Entry 8SKU (electron microscopy, 3.20 A resolution); this record covers chains C and J of the 8 polymer chains in the assembly.

# Chain C
Name: Immunoglobulin heavy constant alpha 1
Organism: Homo sapiens
Reference sequence: P01876 (IGHA1_HUMAN); residues 120-472 here correspond to UniProt positions 1-353 (UniProt number = residue number - 119)
Chain sequence (353 residues; numbered 120 to 472; the number before each row is that of its first residue):
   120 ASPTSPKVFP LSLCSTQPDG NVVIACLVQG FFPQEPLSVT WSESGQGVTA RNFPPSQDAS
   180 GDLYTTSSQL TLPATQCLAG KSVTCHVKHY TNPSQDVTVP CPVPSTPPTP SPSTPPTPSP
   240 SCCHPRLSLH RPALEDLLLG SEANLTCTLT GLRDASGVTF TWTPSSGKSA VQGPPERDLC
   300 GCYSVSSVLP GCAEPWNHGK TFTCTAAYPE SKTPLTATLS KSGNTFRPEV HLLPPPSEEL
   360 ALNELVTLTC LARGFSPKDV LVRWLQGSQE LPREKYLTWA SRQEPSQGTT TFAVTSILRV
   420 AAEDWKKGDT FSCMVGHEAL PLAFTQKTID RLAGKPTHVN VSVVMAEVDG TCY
Unresolved in the structure: 120-241
Disulfides: Cys266-Cys323, Cys369-Cys432
Glycans and other covalent adducts: N-acetylglucosamine (NAG) linked to Asn263
Swiss-Prot annotation at these positions:
  - glycosylation: Ser224 (O-linked (GalNAc...) serine), Thr225 (O-linked (GalNAc...) threonine), Thr228 (O-linked (GalNAc...) threonine), Ser230 (O-linked (GalNAc...) serine), Ser232 (O-linked (GalNAc...) serine), Thr233 (O-linked (GalNAc...) threonine), Thr236 (O-linked (GalNAc...) threonine), Ser238 (O-linked (GalNAc...) serine), Ser240 (O-linked (GalNAc...) serine), Asn263 (N-linked (GlcNAc...) (complex) asparagine)
What the authors report for this chain:
  - specificity-determining residues: Arg346, Leu441 (by similarity / conservation)

# Chain J
Name: Immunoglobulin J chain
Organism: Homo sapiens
Reference sequence: P01591 (IGJ_HUMAN); residues 1-137 here correspond to UniProt positions 23-159 (UniProt number = residue number + 22)
Chain sequence (137 residues; each row starts with the number of its first residue):
     1 QEDERIVLVD NKCKCARITS RIIRSSEDPN EDIVERNIRI IVPLNNRENI SDPTSPLRTR
    61 FVYHLSDLCK KCDPTEVELD NQIVTATQSN ICDEDSATET CYTYDRNKCY TAVVPLVYGG
   121 ETKMVETALT PDACYPD
Unresolved in the structure: 1-4, 95-96
Disulfides: Cys13-Cys101, Cys72-Cys92, Cys109-Cys134
Glycans and other covalent adducts: N-acetylglucosamine (NAG) linked to Asn49
Swiss-Prot annotation at these positions:
  - modified residue: Gln1 (Pyrrolidone carboxylic acid)
  - glycosylation: Asn49 (N-linked (GlcNAc...) (complex) asparagine)

# Chain C / chain J interface
Pairs across the interface (65; chain C residue first):
  Leu258(C) with Leu79(J), hydrophobic
  Gly259(C) with Gln82(J)
  Arg346(C) with Asn90(J)
  Val349(C) with Asn90(J)
  Asn362(C) with Pro29(J)
  Leu384(C) with Val77(J), hydrophobic
  Glu389(C) with Leu79(J)
  Lys425(C) with Arg24(J)
  Met433(C) with Val77(J), hydrophobic; Ala86(J), hydrophobic
  Leu441(C) with Pro74(J), hydrophobic; Thr85(J); Ala86(J); Thr87(J)
  Phe443(C) with Thr85(J); Ala86(J); Thr87(J), hydrogen bond (backbone-backbone)
  Thr444(C) with Thr87(J)
  Gln445(C) with Thr75(J), hydrogen bond; Val77(J); Thr87(J), hydrogen bond (backbone-backbone); Gln88(J)
  Arg450(C) with Asp32(J), salt bridge; Val34(J)
  Leu451(C) with Ile6(J), hydrophobic; Leu8(J); Ile22(J), hydrophobic; Arg36(J)
  Gly453(C) with Arg36(J), hydrogen bond (backbone-side chain)
  Pro455(C) with Val34(J); Arg36(J)
  Thr456(C) with Ile33(J); Val34(J), hydrogen bond (backbone-backbone)
  His457(C) with Val34(J), hydrogen bond (backbone-backbone); Glu35(J); Arg36(J), hydrogen bond (backbone-backbone)
  Val458(C) with Arg36(J)
  Asn459(C) with Arg36(J), hydrogen bond (backbone-backbone); Asn37(J); Ile38(J), hydrogen bond (backbone-backbone)
  Val460(C) with Ile38(J)
  Ser461(C) with Ile38(J), hydrogen bond (backbone-backbone); Arg39(J); Ile40(J), hydrogen bond (backbone-backbone)
  Val462(C) with Ile40(J); Val42(J), hydrophobic
  Val463(C) with Ile40(J), hydrogen bond (backbone-backbone); Ile41(J); Val42(J), hydrogen bond (backbone-backbone)
  Met464(C) with Val42(J); Leu44(J), hydrophobic
  Ala465(C) with Ile41(J), hydrophobic; Val42(J), hydrogen bond (backbone-backbone); Pro43(J); Leu44(J), hydrogen bond (backbone-backbone)
  Glu466(C) with Leu44(J); Asn45(J)
  Val467(C) with Asn45(J)
  Gly469(C) with Thr103(J); Tyr104(J), hydrogen bond (backbone-backbone)
  Thr470(C) with Tyr104(J)
  Cys471(C) with Cys15(J), disulfide; Ile41(J), hydrophobic; Thr103(J)
  Tyr472(C) with Arg106(J)
Interface residues without a listed pair, chain C (37 interface residues in all): Pro347, Glu348, Arg382, Ser387
Interface residues without a listed pair, chain J (40 interface residues in all): Lys12, Ser20, Arg21, Glu78, Asp80, Val84, Ser89
Cross-chain cystine bridges: Cys471(C)-Cys15(J)

# Summary
Chain C and chain J form an interface of 37 and 40 residues respectively; the contacts include 1 disulfide
bond, 16 hydrogen bonds and 1 salt bridge. Polar pairs include Arg450(C)-Asp32(J), Gln445(C)-Thr75(J) and
Gly453(C)-Arg36(J). N-acetylglucosamine is covalently linked to Asn263(C). N-acetylglucosamine is covalently
linked to Asn49(J). From the paper: specificity determinants Arg346(C) and Leu441(C).
Chain C is Immunoglobulin heavy constant alpha 1 and chain J is Immunoglobulin J chain, both from Homo
sapiens; the structure, Structure of human SIgA1 in complex with human CD89 (FcaR1), was determined by
electron microscopy, deposited together with 8SKV.
